6VNW - chains E and D of the 8 polymer chains in the assembly; structure by electron microscopy, 3.44 A resolution.

== Chain E ==
Protein: Bardet-Biedl syndrome 4 protein homolog
Source organism: Bos taurus
UniProtKB: Q1JQ97 (BBS4_BOVIN); residue numbers follow UniProt; this construct covers 1-519
Amino-acid sequence (519 residues; row label = number of the first residue in the row):
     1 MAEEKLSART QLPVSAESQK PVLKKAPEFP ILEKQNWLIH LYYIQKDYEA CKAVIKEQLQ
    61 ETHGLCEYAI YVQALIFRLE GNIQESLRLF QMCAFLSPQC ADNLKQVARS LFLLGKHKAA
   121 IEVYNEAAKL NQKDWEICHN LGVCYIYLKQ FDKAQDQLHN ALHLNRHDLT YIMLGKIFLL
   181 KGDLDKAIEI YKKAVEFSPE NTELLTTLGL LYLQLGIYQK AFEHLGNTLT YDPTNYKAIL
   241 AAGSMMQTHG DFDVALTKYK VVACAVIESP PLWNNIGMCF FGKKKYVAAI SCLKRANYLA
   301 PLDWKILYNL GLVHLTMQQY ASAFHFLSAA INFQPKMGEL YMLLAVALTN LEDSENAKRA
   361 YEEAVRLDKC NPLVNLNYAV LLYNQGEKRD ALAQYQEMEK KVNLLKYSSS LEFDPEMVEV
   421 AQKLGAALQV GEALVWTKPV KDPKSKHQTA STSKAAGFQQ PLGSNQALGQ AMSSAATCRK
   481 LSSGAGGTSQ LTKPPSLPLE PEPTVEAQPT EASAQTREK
Unresolved in the structure: 1-31, 403-407, 425-519

== Chain D ==
Protein: BBS1 domain-containing protein
Source organism: Bos taurus
UniProtKB: E1BN34 (E1BN34_BOVIN); residues 2-593 here correspond to UniProt positions 76-667 (UniProt number = residue number + 74)
Amino-acid sequence (592 residues; row label = number of the first residue in the row):
     2 MAATSSSDSD GGKGESEANS KWLDSLSDSM ANIHTFSACL ALADFHGDGE YKLAMGDLGP
    62 DGRQPRLKVL KGHTLVSQKP LPDLPAAAVT FLMASHEPRT PALAIASGPC VYVYKNLKPY
   122 FKFSLPSLPT NPLEQDLWNQ AKEDQIDPLT LKEMLEGIRE KAEVPLSVQS LRFLPLELSE
   182 MEAFVNQHKS KSIRRQTVIT TMTTLKKNLA DEDAVSCLVL GTENKELLVL DPEAFTILAK
   242 MSLPSVPAFL EASGQFDVEF RLAAACRNGS IYILRRDSKR PKYCIELGAQ PVGLVGVHKV
   302 LVVGSNQDSL HGFTYKGKRL WTVQMPAAIL AMNLLEQHSR GLQAVMAALA NEEVRIYHDK
   362 VLLNVIRTPE AVTSLCFGRY GREDNTLIMT TLGGGLIIKI LKRTAVFAEG GGEAGPPPSQ
   422 AIKLNVPRKT RLYVDQTLRE REAGTAMHRT FQADLYLLRL RAARAYVQAL ESSLSPVSLT
   482 AREPLKLHAV VQGLGPTFKL TLHLQNTSTA RPILGLVVCF LYNEVLYALP RAFFKVPLLV
   542 PGLNYPLETF VKSLSDKGIS DIIKVLVLRE GQSTPLLSAH INMPMSEGLA AD
Unresolved in the structure: 2-38, 403-423, 480-482, 591-593

== How chain E and chain D interact ==
Residue-residue contacts - 37 pairs, chain E then chain D:
  Leu32(E) - Asp62(D)  hydrogen bond (backbone-side chain)
  Leu32(E) - Phe174(D)  hydrogen bond (backbone-backbone)
  Leu32(E) - Leu175(D)
  Lys34(E) - Gly60(D)
  Lys34(E) - Pro61(D)
  Lys34(E) - Asp62(D)
  Lys34(E) - Gly63(D)  hydrogen bond (backbone-backbone)
  Asn36(E) - Ser108(D)
  Leu41(E) - Phe250(D)  hydrophobic
  Tyr43(E) - Pro248(D)
  Ile44(E) - Ala249(D)
  Ile44(E) - Phe250(D)  hydrophobic
  Ile44(E) - Gln291(D)
  Gln45(E) - Phe250(D)
  Gln45(E) - Val293(D)
  Gln45(E) - Leu331(D)
  Lys46(E) - Gln291(D)
  Lys46(E) - Asn307(D)
  His63(E) - Leu179(D)
  Leu65(E) - Arg173(D)
  Lys260(E) - Leu425(D)
  Ala263(E) - Leu425(D)  hydrophobic
  Val287(E) - Tyr434(D)  hydrophobic
  Ile290(E) - Tyr434(D)
  Ser291(E) - Lys430(D)  hydrogen bond
  Arg295(E) - Asn426(D)
  Met317(E) - Arg442(D)
  Gln318(E) - Arg442(D)
  Gln319(E) - Glu441(D)
  Ala321(E) - Gly445(D)
  Ser322(E) - Glu441(D)
  Phe324(E) - His449(D)
  Phe324(E) - Gln453(D)
  His325(E) - Phe452(D)
  Leu351(E) - His449(D)
  Glu352(E) - Thr446(D)
  Glu352(E) - Arg450(D)  salt bridge
Other interface residues (no listed pair), chain E (39 interface residues in all): Glu33, Trp37, Leu38, His40, Tyr42, Thr62, Tyr68, Ile276, Phe280, Ala288, Cys292, Tyr320, Leu348, Asn350
Other interface residues (no listed pair), chain D (39 interface residues in all): Cys40, Leu59, Glu183, Val199, Glu224, Arg268, Ala372, Leu393, Val427, Pro428, Met448

== Summary ==
The chain E/chain D interface involves 39 residues from each chain; the contacts include 4 hydrogen bonds and
1 salt bridge. Polar pairs include Glu352(E)-Arg450(D), Leu32(E)-Asp62(D) and Ser291(E)-Lys430(D).
Chain E is Bardet-Biedl syndrome 4 protein homolog and chain D is BBS1 domain-containing protein, both from
Bos taurus; the structure, Cryo-EM structure of apo-BBSome, was determined by electron microscopy (same
publication as 6VOA).
